Entry 8H3V (electron microscopy, 4.50 A resolution (low resolution: residue-level contacts below are approximate; hydrogen-bond / salt-bridge calls are withheld)); this record covers chains 2 and U of the 15 polymer chains in the assembly.

# Chain 2
Molecule: 125-nt DNA strand
Sequence (125 nucleotides; row label = number of the first residue in the row):
     1 CCTGCATCCGTGAGTCGAGGGTAATAACAGAAAAATTTTCCTGAATTTTG
    51 TATAAGTAGCTACAAAATTCTCGTATTAATGCGTTTTTTGCATAGAGAAT
   101 ATGCGTTTTTTGCATTACACTTAAC
Disordered / not traced: 1-2, 11-26, 115-125

# Chain U
Protein: NtcB
UniProtKB: Q9L3R4 (Q9L3R4_NOSS1); residues 1-312 here = UniProt positions 1-312
Chain sequence (312 residues; row label = number of the first residue in the row):
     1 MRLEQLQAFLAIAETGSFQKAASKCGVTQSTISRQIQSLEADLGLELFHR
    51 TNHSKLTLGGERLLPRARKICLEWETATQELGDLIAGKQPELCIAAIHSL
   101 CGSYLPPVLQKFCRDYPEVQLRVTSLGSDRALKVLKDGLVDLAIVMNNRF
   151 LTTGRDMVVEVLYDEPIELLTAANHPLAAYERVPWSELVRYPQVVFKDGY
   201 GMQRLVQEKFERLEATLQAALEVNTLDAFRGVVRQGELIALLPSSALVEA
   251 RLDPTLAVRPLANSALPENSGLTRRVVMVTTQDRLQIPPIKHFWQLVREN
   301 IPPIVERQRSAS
Disordered / not traced: 263-271, 304-312
From the paper describing this entry:
  - binding site for the 125-nt DNA strand: Arg34, His53
  - mutagenesis - R34A/H53A: abolished binding to the 125-nt DNA strand

# Interface between chain 2 and chain U
Pairs across the interface (10):
  DA98(2) - Lys20(U)
  DA99(2) - Gln19(U)
  DA99(2) - Lys20(U)
  DT100(2) - Phe18(U)
  DT100(2) - Gln19(U)
  DT100(2) - Ser30(U)
  DT100(2) - His49(U)
  DA101(2) - Gln37(U)
  DG103(2) - Arg34(U)
  DT109(2) - Met1(U)
Interface residues without a listed pair, chain 2 (7 interface residues in all): DT110
Interface residues without a listed pair, chain U (11 interface residues in all): Gln29, Arg50, His53

# Summary
The interface between chain 2 and chain U involves 7 residues on one side and 11 on the other. The paper
reports a binding site for the 125-nt DNA strand at Arg34(U) and His53(U); R34A/H53A of chain U abolish
binding to the 125-nt DNA strand.
Chain 2 is a 125-nt DNA strand and chain U is NtcB; the structure, Cryo-EM structure of the full transcription
activation complex NtcA-NtcB-TAC, was determined by electron microscopy (same publication as 8H3Z and 8H40).
